PDB entry 7LHI | electron microscopy, 7.60 A resolution (low resolution: residue-level contacts below are approximate; hydrogen-bond / salt-bridge calls are withheld) | chains D and K of the 5 polymer chains in the assembly

[Chain D]
Molecule: Chaperone protein PapD
From: Escherichia coli
UniProtKB: P15319 (PAPD_ECOLX); residues 1-218 here correspond to UniProt positions 22-239 (UniProt number = residue number + 21)
Chain sequence (218 residues; numbered 1 to 218; the number before each row is that of its first residue):
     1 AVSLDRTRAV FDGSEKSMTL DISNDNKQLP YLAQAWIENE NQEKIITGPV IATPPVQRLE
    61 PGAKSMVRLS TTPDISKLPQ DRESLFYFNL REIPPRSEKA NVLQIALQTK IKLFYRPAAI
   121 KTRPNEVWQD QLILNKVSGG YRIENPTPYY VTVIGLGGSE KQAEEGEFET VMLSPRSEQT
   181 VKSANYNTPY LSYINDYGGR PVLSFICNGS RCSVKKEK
Not modelled in the structure: 216-218

[Chain K]
Molecule: Fimbrial adapter PapK
From: Escherichia coli
UniProtKB: P62532 (PAPK_ECOLX); residues -20 to 157 here correspond to UniProt positions 1-178 (UniProt number = residue number + 21)
Chain sequence (178 residues; numbered -20 to 157; the number before each row is that of its first residue; numbers below 1 keep their minus sign (Met-20 is residue -20)):
   -20 MIKSTGALLL FAALSAGQAI ASDVAFRGNL LDRPCHVSGD SLNKHVVFKT RASRDFWYPP
    40 GRSPTESFVI RLENCHATAV GKIVTLTFKG TEEAALPGHL KVTGVNAGRL GIALLDTDGS
   100 SLLKPGTSHN KGQGEKVTGN SLELPFGAYV VATPEALRTK SVVPGDYEAT ATFELTYR
Not modelled in the structure: -20 to 8

[Interface between chain D and chain K]
Residue-residue contacts - 43 pairs, chain D then chain K:
  Ala1(D) with Val16(K)
  Ser3(D) with Arg12(K)
  Leu4(D) with Arg12(K)
  Thr7(D) with Tyr156(K)
  Arg8(D) with Tyr156(K)
  Asp25(D) with Arg12(K); Ser17(K); Gly18(K)
  Asn26(D) with Leu21(K)
  Gln28(D) with Asn22(K)
  Leu29(D) with Leu21(K)
  Tyr31(D) with Leu21(K)
  Ala100(D) with Asp145(K)
  Asn101(D) with Phe27(K); Thr29(K); Tyr146(K)
  Val102(D) with Ala148(K)
  Leu103(D) with Val25(K); Phe27(K); Ala127(K)
  Gln104(D) with Thr149(K); Ala150(K)
  Ile105(D) with Lys23(K); Phe47(K); Phe152(K)
  Ala106(D) with Ala150(K); Thr151(K); Phe152(K)
  Leu107(D) with Phe152(K)
  Gln108(D) with Thr151(K); Phe152(K); Glu153(K); Leu154(K)
  Thr109(D) with Leu154(K)
  Lys110(D) with Glu153(K); Leu154(K); Tyr156(K)
  Lys112(D) with Arg157(K)
  Ile154(D) with Lys61(K)
  Glu165(D) with Thr57(K)
  Thr170(D) with Gly60(K); Arg157(K)
  Arg200(D) with Lys61(K)
Also at the interface, not in a pair above, chain D (32 interface residues in all): Val2, Lys27, Tyr87, Ser97, Ile111, Glu164
Also at the interface, not in a pair above, chain K (31 interface residues in all): Pro13, His24, Ala58, Lys68, Thr155

[Overview]
32 residues of chain D and 31 residues of chain K are in contact.
Here chain D is Chaperone protein PapD and chain K is Fimbrial adapter PapK, both from Escherichia coli. Entry
7LHI (Cryo-EM structure of E. coli P pilus tip assembly intermediate PapC-PapD-PapK-PapF-PapG) was determined
by electron microscopy, deposited together with 7LHG and 7LHH.
